PDB entry 1HJL | X-ray diffraction, 2.00 A resolution | chain A

Chain A:
Name: Molybdopterin-guanine dinucleotide biosynthesis protein A
Source organism: Escherichia coli
UniProtKB: P32173 (MOBA_ECOLI); residue numbers follow UniProt; this construct covers 1-194
Chain sequence (201 residues; row label = number of the first residue in the row):
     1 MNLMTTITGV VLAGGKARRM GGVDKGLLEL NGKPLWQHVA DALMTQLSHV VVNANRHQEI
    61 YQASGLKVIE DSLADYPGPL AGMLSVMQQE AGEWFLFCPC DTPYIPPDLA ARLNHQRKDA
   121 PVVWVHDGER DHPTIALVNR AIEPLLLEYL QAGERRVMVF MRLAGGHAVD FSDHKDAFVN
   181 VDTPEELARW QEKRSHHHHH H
Not modelled in the structure: 1-3, 192-201
Construct notes: engineered mutation Asp182 (Asn in P32173)
UniProt features mapped onto this chain:
  - binding site (GTP): Leu12 to Gly14, Lys25, Asn53, Asp71, Asp101
  - binding site (Mg(2+)): Asp101
  - mutagenesis: Leu12 to Gly14 (7.5-fold decrease in affinity for GTP and nearly no effect on catalytic activity. Displays a 3-fold decrease in activity with GTP and gains a low activity with CTP as substrate ...), Gly15 (G15L: Complete loss of catalytic activity. Still capable of binding MPT and MGD and interacting with both MoeA and MobB), Arg19 (R19A: Slight reduction in catalytic activity), Gly22 (G22L: Nearly no effect on catalytic activity), Lys25 (K25A: Marked reduction in catalytic activity. Still capable of interacting with both MoeA and MobB), Gly78 (G78L: Nearly no effect on catalytic activity), Pro79 to Gly82 (11-fold decrease in affinity for GTP and nearly no effect on catalytic activity. Displays a 3-fold decrease in activity with GTP and gains a low activity with CTP as substrate ...), Gly82 (G82L: Slight reduction in catalytic activity), Asp101 (D101A: Complete loss of catalytic activity; D101N: Marked reduction in catalytic activity. Still capable of interacting with both MoeA and MobB), Arg156 (R156A: Nearly no effect on catalytic activity), Asn180 (N180D: Nearly no effect on catalytic activity)
Reported in the primary citation:
  - mutagenesis - G15L, D101A: abolished catalytic activity
  - mutagenesis - D101A: decreased stability
  - mutagenesis - K25A, G82L: decreased catalytic activity
  - mutagenesis - G15L, K25A (2-fold), G78L, D101N: decreased binding to MGD
  - mutagenesis - R19A, G22L, N180D/N182D: unchanged catalytic activity
  - mutagenesis - G22L: increased binding to MGD
  - mutagenesis - G15L, K25A, G82L, D101N: increased binding to MoeA and MobB proteins
  - mutagenesis - D101N: decreased catalytic activity (nitrate reductase activity)
  - mutagenesis - R19A: unchanged binding to MGD

Overview:
UniProt lists 7 GTP-binding residues, Mg2+-binding residue Asp101 and 15 mutagenesis sites. The paper reports
that G15L, K25A and G78L, among others, reduce binding to MGD; G15L, K25A and G82L, among others, increase
binding to MoeA and MobB proteins; 9 substitutions were tested in all.
Chain A is Molybdopterin-guanine dinucleotide biosynthesis protein A (Escherichia coli); the structure,
Biochemical and Structural Analysis of the Molybdenum Cofactor Biosynthesis protein MobA, was determined by
X-ray diffraction (same publication as 1H4E, 1HJJ, 1H4C and 1H4D).
